Entry 1ULJ (X-ray diffraction, 2.60 A resolution); this record covers chains B and E of the 6 polymer chains in the assembly.

== Chain B ==
Protein: biphenyl dioxygenase small subunit
From: Rhodococcus sp
Notes: EC 1.14.12.18
UniProtKB: Q53123 (Q53123_RHOSR); residues 1-187 here = UniProt positions 1-187
Sequence (187 residues; row label = number of the first residue in the row):
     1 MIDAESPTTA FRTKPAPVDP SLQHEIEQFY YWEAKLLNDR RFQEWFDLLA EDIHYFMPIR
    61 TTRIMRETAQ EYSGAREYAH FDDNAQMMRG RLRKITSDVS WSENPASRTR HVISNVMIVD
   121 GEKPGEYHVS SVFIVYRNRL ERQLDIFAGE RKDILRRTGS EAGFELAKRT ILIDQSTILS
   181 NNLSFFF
Disordered / not traced: 1-10

== Chain E ==
Protein: biphenyl dioxygenase large subunit
From: Rhodococcus sp
Notes: EC 1.14.12.18
UniProtKB: Q53122 (Q53122_RHOSR); numbering as in UniProt (aligned over 1-460)
Sequence (460 residues; row label = number of the first residue in the row):
     1 MTDVQCEPAL AGRKPKWADA DIAELVDERT GRLDPRIYTD EALYEQELER IFGRSWLLMG
    61 HETQIPKAGD FMTNYMGEDP VMVVRQKNGE IRVFLNQCRH RGMRICRADG GNAKSFTCSY
   121 HGWAYDTGGN LVSVPFEEQA FPGLRKEDWG PLQARVETYK GLIFANWDAD APDLDTYLGE
   181 AKFYMDHMLD RTEAGTEAIP GIQKWVIPCN WKFAAEQFCS DMYHAGTTSH LSGILAGLPD
   241 GVDLSELAPP TEGIQYRATW GGHGSGFYIG DPNLLLAIMG PKVTEYWTQG PAAEKASERL
   301 GSTERGQQLM AQHMTIFPTC SFLPGINTIR AWHPRGPNEI EVWAFTVVDA DAPEEMKEEY
   361 RQQTLRTFSA GGVFEQDDGE NWVEIQQVLR GHKARSRPFN AEMGLGQTDS DNPDYPGTIS
   421 YVYSEEAARG LYTQWVRMMT SPDWAALDAT RPAVSESTHT
Disordered / not traced: 1-16, 239-249, 453-460
Swiss-Prot annotation at these positions:
  - binding site ([2Fe-2S] cluster): Cys98, His100, Cys118, His121
  - binding site (Fe cation): His224, His230, Asp378
Bound ions: 2Fe-2S cluster Fe: Cys98, His100, Cys118, His121; Fe2+: His224, His230, Asp378
Ligand contacts:
  - biphenyl (BNL): Gln217, Phe218, Asp221, Met222, His224, Ala225, His230, Leu274, Ile278, Ala311, His313, Leu323, Phe368, Phe374
  - 2Fe-2S cluster (FES): Cys98, His100, Arg101, Gly102, Met103, Cys118, Tyr120, His121, Gly122, Trp123

== Interface between chain B and chain E ==
Residue-residue contacts (10):
  Trp101(B) with Arg107(E), hydrogen bond (backbone-side chain); Ser119(E)
  Asn104(B) with Arg107(E), hydrogen bond (backbone-side chain)
  Pro105(B) with Arg107(E)
  Glu141(B) with Tyr75(E), hydrogen bond; Arg104(E), salt bridge
  Arg142(B) with Val206(E); Arg335(E); Glu339(E), salt bridge; Glu341(E), salt bridge
Also at the interface, not in a pair above, chain B (7 interface residues in all): Arg139, Leu140

== Summary ==
7 residues of chain B face 8 of chain E across their interface; the contacts include 3 hydrogen bonds and 3
salt bridges. Among the polar pairs are Glu141(B)-Arg104(E), Arg142(B)-Glu339(E) and Arg142(B)-Glu341(E).
Bound to chain E: 2Fe-2S cluster and biphenyl.
Chain B is biphenyl dioxygenase small subunit and chain E is biphenyl dioxygenase large subunit, both from
Rhodococcus sp; the structure, Biphenyl dioxygenase (BphA1A2) in complex with the substrate, was determined by
X-ray diffraction, deposited together with 1ULI.
